Entry 7CH7 (electron microscopy, 3.90 A resolution); this record covers chains C and D of the 6 polymer chains in the assembly.

Chain C (and D):
Protein: Phospholipid ABC transporter ATP-binding protein MlaF
Source organism: Escherichia coli (strain K12)
Notes: chain D of this document is another copy of the same molecule, construct and numbering; everything in this record applies to it too
Reference sequence: A0A4V3YUQ9 (A0A4V3YUQ9_ECOLI); residue numbers follow UniProt; this construct covers 1-269
Sequence (269 residues; numbered 1 to 269; the number before each row is that of its first residue):
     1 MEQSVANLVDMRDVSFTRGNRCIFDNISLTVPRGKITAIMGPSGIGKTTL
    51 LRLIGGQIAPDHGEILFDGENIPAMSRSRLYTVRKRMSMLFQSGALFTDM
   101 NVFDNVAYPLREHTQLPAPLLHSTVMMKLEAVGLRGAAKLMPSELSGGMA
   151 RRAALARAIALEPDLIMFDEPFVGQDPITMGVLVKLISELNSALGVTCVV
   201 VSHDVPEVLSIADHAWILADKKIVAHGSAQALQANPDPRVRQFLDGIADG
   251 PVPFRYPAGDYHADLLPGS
Not modelled in the structure: 1-4

Chain C / chain D interface:
Residue-residue contacts (75):
  Pro-42(C) with Asp-176(D)
  Ser-43(C) with Asp-176(D), hydrogen bond (backbone-side chain)
  His-122(C) with Asp-264(D), hydrogen bond (side chain-backbone)
  Ser-123(C) with Leu-265(D), hydrogen bond (side chain-backbone)
  Met-126(C) with Tyr-261(D); Asp-264(D)
  Met-127(C) with Tyr-261(D)
  Glu-130(C) with Arg-255(D), salt bridge; Tyr-261(D)
  Val-132(C) with Phe-254(D)
  Gly-133(C) with Arg-255(D); Tyr-256(D), hydrogen bond (backbone-backbone)
  Arg-135(C) with Ala-258(D); Gly-259(D); Asp-260(D); Tyr-261(D); Asp-264(D), salt bridge
  Gly-136(C) with Tyr-256(D); Pro-257(D); Ala-258(D)
  Ala-137(C) with Tyr-256(D)
  Leu-140(C) with Tyr-256(D)
  Met-149(C) with Tyr-256(D), hydrophobic
  Arg-152(C) with Phe-254(D), hydrogen bond (side chain-backbone)
  Val-173(C) with Gly-174(D)
  Gly-174(C) with Gly-174(D)
  Asp-176(C) with Pro-42(D); Ser-43(D), hydrogen bond (side chain-backbone); His-203(D)
  Pro-177(C) with His-203(D); Val-205(D), hydrophobic; Phe-243(D); Gly-246(D)
  Ile-178(C) with Gly-246(D); Val-252(D), hydrophobic
  Gly-181(C) with Ala-248(D)
  Val-182(C) with Ala-248(D); Phe-254(D), hydrophobic
  Lys-185(C) with Phe-254(D)
  Leu-186(C) with Phe-254(D), hydrophobic
  His-203(C) with Asp-176(D); Pro-177(D)
  Val-205(C) with Pro-177(D), hydrophobic
  Phe-243(C) with Pro-177(D)
  Gly-246(C) with Pro-177(D); Ile-178(D)
  Ala-248(C) with Gly-181(D); Val-182(D)
  Val-252(C) with Ile-178(D), hydrophobic
  Phe-254(C) with Val-132(D); Arg-152(D), hydrogen bond (backbone-side chain); Val-182(D), hydrophobic; Lys-185(D); Leu-186(D), hydrophobic
  Arg-255(C) with Glu-130(D), salt bridge; Gly-133(D)
  Tyr-256(C) with Gly-133(D), hydrogen bond (backbone-backbone); Leu-134(D), hydrophobic; Gly-136(D); Ala-137(D); Leu-140(D); Met-149(D), hydrophobic
  Pro-257(C) with Gly-136(D)
  Ala-258(C) with Arg-135(D); Gly-136(D)
  Gly-259(C) with Arg-135(D), hydrogen bond (backbone-side chain)
  Asp-260(C) with Arg-135(D)
  Tyr-261(C) with Met-126(D); Met-127(D); Glu-130(D); Arg-135(D)
  Asp-264(C) with His-122(D), hydrogen bond (backbone-side chain); Met-126(D); Arg-135(D), salt bridge
  Leu-265(C) with Ser-123(D), hydrogen bond (backbone-side chain)
Also at the interface, not in a pair above, chain C (47 interface residues in all): Gly-41, Ala-131, Leu-134, Gln-175, Gln-242, Leu-266, Pro-267
Also at the interface, not in a pair above, chain D (48 interface residues in all): Gly-41, Ala-131, Val-173, Gln-175, Gln-242, Asp-245, Leu-266, Pro-267

Summary:
The interface between chain C and chain D involves 47 residues on one side and 48 on the other; the contacts
include 11 hydrogen bonds and 4 salt bridges. Polar pairs include Glu-130(C)/Arg-255(D), Arg-135(C)/Asp-264(D)
and Ser-43(C)/Asp-176(D).
Both chains are Phospholipid ABC transporter ATP-binding protein MlaF (Escherichia coli (strain K12)). Entry
7CH7 (Cryo-EM structure of E.coli MlaFEB) was determined by electron microscopy (same publication as 7CH8,
7CH9, 7CH6 and 7CHA).
